8A1X - chains B and D of the 6 polymer chains in the assembly; structure by electron microscopy, 3.20 A resolution.

== Chain B ==
Molecule: Na(+)-translocating NADH-quinone reductase subunit B
From: Vibrio cholerae
Notes: EC 7.2.1.1
UniProt: A0A085SSI3 (A0A085SSI3_VIBCL); residues 1-415 here = UniProt positions 1-415
Sequence (415 residues; numbered 1 to 415; the number before each row is that of its first residue):
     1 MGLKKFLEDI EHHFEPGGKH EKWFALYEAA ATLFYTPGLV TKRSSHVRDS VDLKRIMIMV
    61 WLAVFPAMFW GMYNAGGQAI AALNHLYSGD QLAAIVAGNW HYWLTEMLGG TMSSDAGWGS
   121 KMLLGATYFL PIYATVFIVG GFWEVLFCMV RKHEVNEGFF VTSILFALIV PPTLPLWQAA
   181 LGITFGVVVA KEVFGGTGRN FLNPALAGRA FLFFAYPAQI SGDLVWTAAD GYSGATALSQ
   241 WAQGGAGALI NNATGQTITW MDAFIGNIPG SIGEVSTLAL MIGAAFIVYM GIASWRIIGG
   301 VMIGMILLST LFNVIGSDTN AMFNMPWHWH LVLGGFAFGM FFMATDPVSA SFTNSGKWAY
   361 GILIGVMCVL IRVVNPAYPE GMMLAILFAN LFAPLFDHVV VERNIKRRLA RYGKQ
Not modelled in the structure: 1-18, 415
Glycans and other covalent adducts: flavin mononucleotide (FMN) linked to Thr236
Residues lining bound ligands:
  - 1,2-Distearoyl-sn-glycerophosphoethanolamine (3PE), molecule 1: Trp143, Leu146, Phe147, Val150, Arg151, Lys152, Leu181, Thr184, Phe185, Val188, Val189
  - 1,2-Distearoyl-sn-glycerophosphoethanolamine (3PE), molecule 2: Trp260, Met261, Phe264, Met281, Trp327, His328, Trp329, Leu331
  - FMN (flavin mononucleotide), molecule 1: Ile169, Leu206, Arg209, Phe213, Gly222, Trp226, Leu238, Ser239, Gly270, Ser271, Glu274, Gly334, Gly335, Phe338, Gly339, Met343, Pro379, Glu380, Gly381, Met382, Met383, Leu384
  - FMN, molecule 2: Phe213, Phe214, Pro217, Ser221, Gly222, Asp223, Gln243, Ala377, Tyr378, Pro379
  - riboflavin (RBF): Ile56, Met57, Val60, Gly158, Val161, Thr162, Leu165, Thr197, Gly198, Asn200, Leu202, Asn203, Pro204, Ala205, Ile292, Ala293, Phe342, Met343, Thr345, Asp346, Pro347, Val348, Ser349
From the paper describing this entry:
  - mutagenesis - F338A, F342A, D346A: decreased catalytic activity
  - mutagenesis - D346A: decreased growth
  - specificity-determining residues: Leu33 (by similarity / conservation)

== Chain D ==
Molecule: Na(+)-translocating NADH-quinone reductase subunit D
From: Vibrio cholerae
Notes: EC 7.2.1.1
UniProt: A0A085RHY8 (A0A085RHY8_VIBCL); residue numbers follow UniProt; this construct covers 1-210
Sequence (210 residues; numbered 1 to 210; the number before each row is that of its first residue):
     1 MSSAKELKKS VLAPVLDNNP IALQVLGVCS ALAVTTKLET AFVMTLAVMF VTALSNFFVS
    61 LIRNHIPNSV RIIVQMAIIA SLVIVVDQIL KAYLYDISKQ LSVFVGLIIT NCIVMGRAEA
   121 FAMKSEPIPS FIDGIGNGLG YGFVLMTVGF FRELLGSGKL FGLEVLPLIS NGGWYQPNGL
   181 MLLAPSAFFL IGFMIWAIRT FKPEQVEAKE
Not modelled in the structure: 1-7, 209-210
Metal / ion sites: 2Fe-2S cluster Fe: Cys29, Cys112 (shared with 2 residues of chain E)
Residues lining bound ligands:
  - 1,2-Distearoyl-sn-glycerophosphoethanolamine (3PE): Leu190, Phe193, Trp196, Ala197, Thr200
  - 2Fe-2S cluster (FES): Gly27, Cys29, Thr110, Asn111, Cys112
From the paper describing this entry:
  - mutagenesis - C29A: abolished binding to 2Fe-2S cluster

== Interface between chain B and chain D ==
Contacting residue pairs - 18 pairs, chain B then chain D:
  Phe147(B) - Trp196(D)  hydrophobic
  Trp177(B) - Gln176(D)
  Gln178(B) - Gln176(D)
  Phe185(B) - Phe189(D)  hydrophobic
  Val189(B) - Phe189(D)  hydrophobic
  Phe211(B) - Asn178(D)
  Phe211(B) - Leu180(D)  hydrophobic
  Phe214(B) - Gly179(D)
  Phe214(B) - Leu180(D)  hydrogen bond (backbone-backbone)
  Phe214(B) - Leu183(D)  hydrophobic
  Ala215(B) - Pro177(D)
  Ala215(B) - Asn178(D)
  Ala215(B) - Gly179(D)  hydrogen bond (backbone-backbone)
  Ala215(B) - Leu180(D)
  Tyr216(B) - Gln176(D)
  Tyr216(B) - Pro177(D)
  Tyr216(B) - Asn178(D)  hydrogen bond
  Gln219(B) - Gln176(D)  hydrogen bond
Interface residues without a listed pair, chain B (12 interface residues in all): Val188, Val193
Interface residues without a listed pair, chain D (9 interface residues in all): Phe193

== Summary ==
12 residues of chain B face 9 of chain D across their interface, with 4 hydrogen bonds. Polar contacts include
Tyr216(B)-Asn178(D), Gln219(B)-Gln176(D) and Phe214(B)-Leu180(D). One
1,2-Distearoyl-sn-glycerophosphoethanolamine molecule is bound between chain B and chain D. From the paper:
F338A, F342A and D346A of chain B reduce catalytic activity; the specificity determinant Leu33(B).
Chain B is Na(+)-translocating NADH-quinone reductase subunit B and chain D is Na(+)-translocating
NADH-quinone reductase subunit D, both from Vibrio cholerae; the structure, Sodium pumping NADH-quinone
oxidoreductase with inhibitor DQA, was determined by electron microscopy (same publication as 8A1T, 8A1U,
8A1V, 8A1W, 8A1Y, 8ACW and 8ACY).
